PDB entry 3DMJ | X-ray diffraction, 2.60 A resolution | chains A and B

Chain A:
Name: Reverse transcriptase/ribonuclease H
Source organism: Human immunodeficiency virus type 1
Notes: EC 2.7.7.49, 2.7.7.7, 3.1.26.4; fragment: gag-pol polyprotein p66 subunit
Reference sequence: P04585 (POL_HV1H2); residues 1-560 here correspond to UniProt positions 588-1147 (UniProt number = residue number + 587)
Amino-acid sequence (560 residues; row label = number of the first residue in the row):
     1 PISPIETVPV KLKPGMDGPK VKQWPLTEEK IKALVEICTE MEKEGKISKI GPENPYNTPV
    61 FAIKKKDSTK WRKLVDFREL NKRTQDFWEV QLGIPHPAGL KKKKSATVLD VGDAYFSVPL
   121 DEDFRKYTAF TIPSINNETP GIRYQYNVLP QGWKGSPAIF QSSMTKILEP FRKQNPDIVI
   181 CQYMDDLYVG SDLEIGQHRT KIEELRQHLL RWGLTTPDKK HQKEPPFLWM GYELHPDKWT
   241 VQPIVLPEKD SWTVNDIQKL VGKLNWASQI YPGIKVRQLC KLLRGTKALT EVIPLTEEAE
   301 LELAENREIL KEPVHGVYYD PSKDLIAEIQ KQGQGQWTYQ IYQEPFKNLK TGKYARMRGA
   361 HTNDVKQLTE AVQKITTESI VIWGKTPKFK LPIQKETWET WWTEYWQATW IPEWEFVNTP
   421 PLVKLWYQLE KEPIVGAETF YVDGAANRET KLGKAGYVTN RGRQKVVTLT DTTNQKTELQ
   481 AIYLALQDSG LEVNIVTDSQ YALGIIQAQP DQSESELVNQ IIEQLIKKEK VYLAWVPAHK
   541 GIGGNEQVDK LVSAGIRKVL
Unresolved in the structure: 65-69, 136-137, 540-560
Differences from the reference sequence: engineered mutation Ala106 (Val693 in P04585), Cys181 (Tyr768 in P04585)
Modified residues: Cys280 (3-sulfinoalanine; CSD)
Ligand contacts: GWE (N-{4-[amino(dihydroxy)-lambda~4~-sulfanyl]-2-methylphenyl}-2-(4-chloro-2-{[3-fluoro-5-(trifluoromethyl)phenyl]carbonyl}phenoxy)acetamide): Pro95, Leu100, Lys101, Lys102, Lys103, Lys104, Ser105, Ala106, Val179, Cys181, Tyr183, Tyr188, Val189, Gly190, Pro225, Phe227, Trp229, Leu234, His235, Pro236, Tyr318

Chain B:
Name: p51 RT
Source organism: Human immunodeficiency virus type 1
Notes: fragment: gag-pol polyprotein p51 subunit
Reference sequence: P04585 (POL_HV1H2); residues 1-440 here correspond to UniProt positions 588-1027 (UniProt number = residue number + 587)
Amino-acid sequence (440 residues; each row starts with the number of its first residue):
     1 PISPIETVPV KLKPGMDGPK VKQWPLTEEK IKALVEICTE MEKEGKISKI GPENPYNTPV
    61 FAIKKKDSTK WRKLVDFREL NKRTQDFWEV QLGIPHPAGL KKKKSATVLD VGDAYFSVPL
   121 DEDFRKYTAF TIPSINNETP GIRYQYNVLP QGWKGSPAIF QSSMTKILEP FRKQNPDIVI
   181 CQYMDDLYVG SDLEIGQHRT KIEELRQHLL RWGLTTPDKK HQKEPPFLWM GYELHPDKWT
   241 VQPIVLPEKD SWTVNDIQKL VGKLNWASQI YPGIKVRQLC KLLRGTKALT EVIPLTEEAE
   301 LELAENREIL KEPVHGVYYD PSKDLIAEIQ KQGQGQWTYQ IYQEPFKNLK TGKYARMRGA
   361 HTNDVKQLTE AVQKITTESI VIWGKTPKFK LPIQKETWET WWTEYWQATW IPEWEFVNTP
   421 PLVKLWYQLE KEPIVGAETF
Unresolved in the structure: 1-6, 65-68, 89-94, 213-232, 438-440
Differences from the reference sequence: engineered mutation Ala106 (Val693 in P04585), Cys181 (Tyr768 in P04585)

Chain A / chain B interface:
Residue-residue contacts (105):
  Val8(A) - Glu53(B)
  Pro9(A) - Glu53(B)
  Gln85(A) - Glu53(B)  hydrogen bond (side chain-backbone)
  Asp86(A) - Pro55(B)
  Phe87(A) - Pro52(B)
  Phe87(A) - Pro55(B)
  Trp88(A) - Pro52(B)  hydrogen bond (backbone-backbone)
  Trp88(A) - Pro55(B)
  Trp88(A) - Tyr56(B)
  Trp88(A) - Asn57(B)
  Trp88(A) - Thr131(B)
  Trp88(A) - Arg143(B)
  Gln91(A) - Asn137(B)  hydrogen bond (side chain-backbone)
  Gln91(A) - Thr139(B)  hydrogen bond (side chain-backbone)
  Gln91(A) - Pro140(B)
  Gly93(A) - Asn137(B)  hydrogen bond (backbone-side chain)
  Ile94(A) - Asn137(B)
  Pro95(A) - Asn136(B)
  Pro95(A) - Asn137(B)
  His96(A) - Asn136(B)  hydrogen bond (backbone-side chain)
  Gly99(A) - Asn136(B)
  Gly99(A) - Glu138(B)
  Leu100(A) - Asn136(B)
  Ala158(A) - Pro52(B)  hydrophobic
  Gln161(A) - Pro140(B)
  Ser162(A) - Pro52(B)
  Thr165(A) - Pro140(B)
  Glu169(A) - Lys49(B)  salt bridge
  Arg172(A) - Thr139(B)
  Ile180(A) - Thr139(B)
  Cys181(A) - Glu138(B)
  Gln182(A) - Glu138(B)  hydrogen bond (backbone-backbone)
  Gln182(A) - Pro140(B)
  Lys366(A) - Gln394(B)
  Glu370(A) - Gln394(B)
  Gln373(A) - Glu396(B)
  Gln373(A) - Thr400(B)
  Thr376(A) - Trp401(B)
  Thr377(A) - Thr400(B)
  Ile380(A) - Leu26(B)
  Val381(A) - Pro25(B)  hydrophobic
  Val381(A) - Ile135(B)
  Val381(A) - Asn136(B)  hydrogen bond (backbone-backbone)
  Ile382(A) - Ile135(B)
  Ile382(A) - Asn136(B)
  Trp383(A) - Ile135(B)
  Gly384(A) - Thr27(B)
  Gly384(A) - Glu28(B)  hydrogen bond (backbone-backbone)
  Gly384(A) - Ile135(B)
  Lys385(A) - Glu28(B)
  Glu399(A) - His361(B)  salt bridge
  Trp402(A) - Lys331(B)  hydrogen bond (backbone-side chain)
  Trp402(A) - His361(B)
  Trp402(A) - Thr362(B)
  Trp402(A) - Asp364(B)
  Thr403(A) - Gly333(B)
  Thr403(A) - Gln334(B)  hydrogen bond (backbone-backbone)
  Glu404(A) - Gln334(B)  hydrogen bond
  Tyr405(A) - Lys331(B)  hydrogen bond (backbone-side chain)
  Trp406(A) - Lys331(B)
  Trp406(A) - Val417(B)
  Trp406(A) - Asn418(B)
  Trp406(A) - Thr419(B)
  Gln407(A) - Lys331(B)  hydrogen bond (backbone-side chain)
  Gln407(A) - Asp364(B)
  Gln407(A) - Pro392(B)
  Gln407(A) - Ile393(B)
  Gln407(A) - Gln394(B)
  Ala408(A) - Asp364(B)
  Ala408(A) - Leu368(B)  hydrophobic
  Ala408(A) - Pro392(B)  hydrogen bond (backbone-backbone)
  Ala408(A) - Ile393(B)  hydrophobic
  Thr409(A) - Asp364(B)  hydrogen bond (backbone-side chain)
  Trp410(A) - Thr362(B)  hydrogen bond (side chain-backbone)
  Trp410(A) - Asn363(B)
  Trp410(A) - Val365(B)  hydrophobic
  Trp410(A) - Trp401(B)
  Trp410(A) - Tyr405(B)
  Pro412(A) - Trp401(B)  hydrophobic
  Pro433(A) - Asn255(B)
  Pro433(A) - Thr290(B)
  Ile434(A) - Thr290(B)
  Val435(A) - Thr290(B)
  Thr439(A) - Ala288(B)
  Thr439(A) - Leu289(B)  hydrogen bond (side chain-backbone)
  Tyr441(A) - Val254(B)
  Tyr441(A) - Thr286(B)
  Tyr441(A) - Lys287(B)  hydrogen bond (side chain-backbone)
  Asn460(A) - Thr286(B)
  Asn460(A) - Ala288(B)
  Asn494(A) - Leu289(B)
  Val496(A) - Gln258(B)
  Val496(A) - Leu289(B)  hydrophobic
  Leu503(A) - Pro421(B)  hydrophobic
  Gln507(A) - Thr419(B)  hydrogen bond (side chain-backbone)
  Gln507(A) - Pro421(B)
  Tyr532(A) - Asn255(B)  hydrogen bond
  Tyr532(A) - Lys259(B)
  Tyr532(A) - Leu289(B)  hydrophobic
  Ala534(A) - Asn255(B)
  Ala534(A) - Gln258(B)
  Trp535(A) - Leu422(B)  hydrophobic
  Val536(A) - Gln258(B)
  Pro537(A) - Gly262(B)
  Pro537(A) - Asn265(B)
Interface residues without a listed pair, chain A (66 interface residues in all): Glu89, Lys101, Ile159, Glu432, Val458, Thr459, Gly504
Interface residues without a listed pair, chain B (58 interface residues in all): Lys20, Gly51, Asn54, Val261, Gly285, Trp337, Thr397, Pro420

Overview:
The interface between chain A and chain B involves 66 residues on one side and 58 on the other; the contacts
include 21 hydrogen bonds and 2 salt bridges. Among the polar pairs are Glu169(A)-Lys49(B),
Glu399(A)-His361(B) and Gln85(A)-Glu53(B). Chain A binds compound GWE.
Chain A is Reverse transcriptase/ribonuclease H and chain B is p51 RT, both from Human immunodeficiency virus
type 1; the structure, CRYSTAL STRUCTURE OF HIV-1 V106A and Y181C MUTANT REVERSE TRANSCRIPTASE IN COMPLEX WITH
GW564511, was determined by X-ray diffraction, deposited together with 3DLE, 3DLG, 3DM2, 3DOK and 3DOL.
